PDB entry 5IND | X-ray diffraction, 2.13 A resolution | chains A and B of the 3 polymer chains in the assembly

Chain A:
Molecule: HLA class I histocompatibility antigen, B-58 alpha chain
Source organism: Homo sapiens
Reference sequence: P10319 (1B58_HUMAN); residues 1-276 here correspond to UniProt positions 25-300 (UniProt number = residue number + 24)
Sequence (277 residues; row label = number of the first residue in the row):
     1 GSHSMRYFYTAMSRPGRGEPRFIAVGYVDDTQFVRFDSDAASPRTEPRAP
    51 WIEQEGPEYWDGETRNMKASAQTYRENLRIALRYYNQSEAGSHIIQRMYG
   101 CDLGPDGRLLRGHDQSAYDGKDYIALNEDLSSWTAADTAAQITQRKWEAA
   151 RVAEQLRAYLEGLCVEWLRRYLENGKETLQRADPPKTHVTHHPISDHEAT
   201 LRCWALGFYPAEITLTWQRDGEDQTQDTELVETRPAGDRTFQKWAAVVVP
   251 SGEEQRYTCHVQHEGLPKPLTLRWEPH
Construct notes: expression tag (277)
Cystine bridges: Cys-101/Cys-164, Cys-203/Cys-259

Chain B:
Molecule: Beta-2-microglobulin
Source organism: Homo sapiens
Reference sequence: P61769 (B2MG_HUMAN); residues 1-99 here correspond to UniProt positions 21-119 (UniProt number = residue number + 20)
Sequence (99 residues; each row starts with the number of its first residue):
     1 IQRTPKIQVYSRHPAENGKSNFLNCYVSGFHPSDIEVDLLKNGERIEKVE
    51 HSDLSFSKDWSFYLLYYTEFTPTEKDEYACRVNHVTLSQPKIVKWDRDM
Swiss-Prot annotation at these positions:
  - modified residue: Gln-2 (Pyrrolidone carboxylic acid)
  - glycosylation: Ile-1 (N-linked (Glc) (glycation) isoleucine), Lys-19 (N-linked (Glc) (glycation) lysine), Lys-41 (N-linked (Glc) (glycation) lysine), Lys-48 (N-linked (Glc) (glycation) lysine), Lys-58 (N-linked (Glc) (glycation) lysine), Lys-91 (N-linked (Glc) (glycation) lysine), Lys-94 (N-linked (Glc) (glycation) lysine)
Cystine bridges: Cys-25/Cys-80

How chain A and chain B interact:
Pairs across the interface (59):
  Phe-8(A) / Ser-55(B)
  Phe-8(A) / Phe-56(B)
  Tyr-9(A) / Phe-56(B)
  Thr-10(A) / Leu-54(B)
  Thr-10(A) / Phe-56(B)
  Thr-10(A) / Phe-62(B)
  Met-12(A) / Ser-33(B)
  Met-12(A) / Asp-34(B)
  Arg-17(A) / Asp-34(B)  salt bridge
  Ile-23(A) / Leu-54(B)
  Val-25(A) / Asp-53(B)
  Val-25(A) / Leu-54(B)
  Val-25(A) / Ser-55(B)
  Tyr-27(A) / Ser-55(B)
  Tyr-27(A) / Tyr-63(B)  hydrogen bond
  Gln-32(A) / Asp-53(B)  hydrogen bond
  Arg-35(A) / Asp-53(B)  salt bridge
  Arg-48(A) / Asp-53(B)  salt bridge
  Ile-94(A) / Pro-32(B)  hydrophobic
  Ile-94(A) / Ser-33(B)
  Gln-96(A) / His-31(B)  hydrogen bond
  Gln-96(A) / Phe-56(B)
  Gln-96(A) / Trp-60(B)  hydrogen bond (side chain-backbone)
  Gln-96(A) / Phe-62(B)
  Arg-97(A) / Phe-56(B)
  Met-98(A) / Phe-56(B)  hydrophobic
  Met-98(A) / Trp-60(B)  hydrophobic
  Gln-115(A) / Trp-60(B)
  Ser-116(A) / Trp-60(B)
  Ala-117(A) / Trp-60(B)
  Asp-119(A) / His-31(B)
  Gly-120(A) / His-31(B)
  Asp-122(A) / Trp-60(B)  hydrogen bond
  His-192(A) / Asp-98(B)
  Arg-202(A) / Asp-98(B)  hydrogen bond (side chain-backbone)
  Trp-204(A) / Asp-98(B)
  Trp-204(A) / Met-99(B)
  Val-231(A) / Gln-8(B)
  Glu-232(A) / Gln-8(B)  hydrogen bond (backbone-side chain)
  Glu-232(A) / Tyr-26(B)
  Glu-232(A) / Ser-28(B)  hydrogen bond
  Thr-233(A) / Tyr-26(B)
  Arg-234(A) / Gln-8(B)  hydrogen bond
  Arg-234(A) / Tyr-10(B)
  Arg-234(A) / Tyr-26(B)
  Arg-234(A) / Met-99(B)  hydrogen bond (side chain-backbone)
  Pro-235(A) / Tyr-10(B)  hydrogen bond (backbone-side chain)
  Pro-235(A) / Asn-24(B)
  Pro-235(A) / Tyr-26(B)
  Pro-235(A) / Leu-65(B)  hydrophobic
  Ala-236(A) / Arg-12(B)  hydrogen bond (backbone-side chain)
  Ala-236(A) / Asn-24(B)  hydrogen bond (backbone-side chain)
  Gly-237(A) / Arg-12(B)
  Gly-237(A) / Leu-65(B)
  Asp-238(A) / Arg-12(B)
  Gln-242(A) / Tyr-10(B)
  Gln-242(A) / Ser-11(B)  hydrogen bond (side chain-backbone)
  Gln-242(A) / Arg-12(B)  hydrogen bond (side chain-backbone)
  Trp-244(A) / Met-99(B)  hydrogen bond (side chain-backbone)
Interface residues without a listed pair, chain A (35 interface residues in all): Leu-206
Interface residues without a listed pair, chain B (27 interface residues in all): Ile-1, Lys-6, His-13, Pro-14, Ser-57, Lys-58

In short:
Chain A and chain B form an interface of 35 and 27 residues respectively, with 16 hydrogen bonds and 3 salt
bridges. Among the polar pairs are Arg-17(A)/Asp-34(B), Arg-35(A)/Asp-53(B) and Arg-48(A)/Asp-53(B).
Chain A is HLA class I histocompatibility antigen, B-58 alpha chain and chain B is Beta-2-microglobulin, both
from Homo sapiens; the structure, Crystal structure of HLA-B5801, a protective HLA allele for HIV-1 infection,
was determined by X-ray diffraction together with 5IM7 and 5INC from the same study.
